9MN4 - chains A and T of the 6 polymer chains in the assembly; structure by electron microscopy, 3.05 A resolution.

[Chain A]
Protein: Transcription factor A, mitochondrial
Organism: Homo sapiens
UniProt: Q00059 (TFAM_HUMAN); residues 1-246 here = UniProt positions 1-246
Sequence (246 residues; each row starts with the number of its first residue):
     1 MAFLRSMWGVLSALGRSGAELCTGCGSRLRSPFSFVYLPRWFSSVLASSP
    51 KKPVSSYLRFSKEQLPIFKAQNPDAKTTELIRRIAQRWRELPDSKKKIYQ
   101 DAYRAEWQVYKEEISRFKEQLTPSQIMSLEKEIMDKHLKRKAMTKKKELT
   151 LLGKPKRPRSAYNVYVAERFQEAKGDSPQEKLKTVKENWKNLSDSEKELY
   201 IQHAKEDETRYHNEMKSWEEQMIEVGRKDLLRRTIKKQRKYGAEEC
Unresolved in the structure: 1-42, 235-246
Construct notes: conflict Ser49 (Cys in Q00059)
UniProt features mapped onto this chain:
  - DNA-binding region: Pro50 to Lys118 (HMG box 1), Pro155 to Glu219 (HMG box 2)
  - site (Intercalates between bases and promotes DNA bending): Leu58, Leu182
  - modified residue: Ser55 (Phosphoserine), Ser56 (Phosphoserine), Ser61 (Phosphoserine), Thr122 (Phosphothreonine), Ser160 (Phosphoserine), Ser193 (Phosphoserine), Ser195 (Phosphoserine)
  - natural variant: Pro178 (P178L: In MTDPS15)
  - mutagenesis: Thr77 (T77A: Moderate reduction in DNA bending), Tyr162 (Y162A: Moderate reduction in DNA bending)

[Chain T]
Molecule: Template Strand DNA
Sequence (60 nucleotides; each row starts with the number of its first residue):
     1 GGCCTATCTCCCAGCGGTATGCACTTTTAACAGTCACCCCCCAACTAACA
    51 CATTATTTTC
Unresolved in the structure: 51-60

[Chain A / chain T interface]
Residue-residue contacts (30):
  Lys52(A) with DA30(T), salt bridge to the phosphate; DC31(T), phosphate contact
  Pro53(A) with DA30(T), phosphate contact; DC31(T), phosphate contact
  Val54(A) with DA30(T), phosphate contact; DC31(T), phosphate contact
  Ser55(A) with DA30(T), sugar contact
  Leu58(A) with DA30(T), base contact; DC31(T), sugar contact
  Lys62(A) with DA32(T), salt bridge to the phosphate
  Leu65(A) with DA32(T), phosphate contact; DG33(T), sugar contact
  Thr77(A) with DG33(T), sugar contact; DT34(T), sugar contact
  Arg140(A) with DT28(T), salt bridge to the phosphate
  Lys146(A) with DC38(T), phosphate contact; DC39(T), salt bridge to the phosphate
  Thr150(A) with DC38(T), phosphate contact
  Tyr162(A) with DA43(T), base contact; DA44(T), base contact
  Asn163(A) with DA44(T), base contact
  Gln179(A) with DC41(T), hydrogen bond to the base; DC42(T), sugar contact
  Leu182(A) with DC42(T), base contact; DA43(T), base contact
  Lys186(A) with DA43(T), hydrogen bond to the phosphate
  Glu208(A) with DA47(T), phosphate contact
  Arg232(A) with DA48(T), salt bridge to the phosphate
  Arg233(A) with DA50(T), salt bridge to the phosphate
  Thr234(A) with DC49(T), hydrogen bond to the phosphate
Other interface residues (no listed pair), chain A (31 interface residues in all): Tyr57, Lys69, Thr78, Met143, Lys147, Arg157, Pro158, Ser160, Pro178, Lys183, Tyr211
Other interface residues (no listed pair), chain T (18 interface residues in all): DC37, DC45

[In short]
31 residues of chain A face 18 of chain T across their interface; the contacts include 3 hydrogen bonds and 6
salt bridges. Among the polar pairs are Gln179(A)-DC41(T), Lys186(A)-DA43(T) and Thr234(A)-DC49(T). UniProt
lists a DNA-binding region and 2 mutagenesis sites on chain A.
Chain A is Transcription factor A, mitochondrial (Homo sapiens) and chain T is Template Strand DNA; the
structure, Structure of the human mitochondrial initially transcribing complex, IC3, was determined by
electron microscopy (same publication as 9MN5, 9MN6, 9MN7, 9MN8, 9MN9 and 9MNA).
